PDB entry 6ZNB | X-ray diffraction, 2.80 A resolution | chain AA

# Chain AA
Molecule: Phage SAM lyase Svi3-3
Source organism: Bacteriophage sp
Sequence (146 residues; row label = number of the first residue in the row):
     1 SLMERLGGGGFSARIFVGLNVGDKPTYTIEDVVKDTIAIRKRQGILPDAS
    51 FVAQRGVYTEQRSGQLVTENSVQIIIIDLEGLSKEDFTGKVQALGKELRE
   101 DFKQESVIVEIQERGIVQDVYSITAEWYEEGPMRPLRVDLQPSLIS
Disordered / not traced: 60-63, 130-146
Reported in the primary citation:
  - conformationally variable residues (loop rearrangement, order/disorder transition): Gly7 to Gly9, Gly64 to Gln65
  - catalytic residues: Tyr58, Glu69 (from molecular simulation)
  - mutagenesis - Y58F, E105Q: decreased catalytic activity
  - mutagenesis - E69A (1500-fold reduction), E69Q: abolished catalytic activity
  - mutagenesis - Y58F: decreased stability
  - mutagenesis - E69Q: unchanged binding to SAM
  - mutagenesis - E69A, E69Q: abolished growth
  - mutagenesis - A13V, R14C, V33D, V52D, G56D, A93G, G95D, E110K, G115V: abolished growth (citing earlier work)

# Summary
The paper reports catalytic residues Tyr58 and Glu69; E69A, E69Q and A13V, among others, abolish growth; 13
substitutions were tested in all.
Chain AA is Phage SAM lyase Svi3-3 (Bacteriophage sp); the structure, Phage sam lyase in apo state, was
determined by X-ray diffraction (same publication as 6ZM9 and 6ZMG).
